7PT6 - chains D and F of the 18 polymer chains in the assembly; structure by electron microscopy, 3.20 A resolution.

Chain D:
Molecule: DNA replication licensing factor MCM4
Source organism: Saccharomyces cerevisiae (strain ATCC 204508 / S288c)
Notes: EC 3.6.4.12
Reference sequence: P30665 (MCM4_YEAST); residue numbers follow UniProt; this construct covers 1-933
Chain sequence (933 residues; each row starts with the number of its first residue):
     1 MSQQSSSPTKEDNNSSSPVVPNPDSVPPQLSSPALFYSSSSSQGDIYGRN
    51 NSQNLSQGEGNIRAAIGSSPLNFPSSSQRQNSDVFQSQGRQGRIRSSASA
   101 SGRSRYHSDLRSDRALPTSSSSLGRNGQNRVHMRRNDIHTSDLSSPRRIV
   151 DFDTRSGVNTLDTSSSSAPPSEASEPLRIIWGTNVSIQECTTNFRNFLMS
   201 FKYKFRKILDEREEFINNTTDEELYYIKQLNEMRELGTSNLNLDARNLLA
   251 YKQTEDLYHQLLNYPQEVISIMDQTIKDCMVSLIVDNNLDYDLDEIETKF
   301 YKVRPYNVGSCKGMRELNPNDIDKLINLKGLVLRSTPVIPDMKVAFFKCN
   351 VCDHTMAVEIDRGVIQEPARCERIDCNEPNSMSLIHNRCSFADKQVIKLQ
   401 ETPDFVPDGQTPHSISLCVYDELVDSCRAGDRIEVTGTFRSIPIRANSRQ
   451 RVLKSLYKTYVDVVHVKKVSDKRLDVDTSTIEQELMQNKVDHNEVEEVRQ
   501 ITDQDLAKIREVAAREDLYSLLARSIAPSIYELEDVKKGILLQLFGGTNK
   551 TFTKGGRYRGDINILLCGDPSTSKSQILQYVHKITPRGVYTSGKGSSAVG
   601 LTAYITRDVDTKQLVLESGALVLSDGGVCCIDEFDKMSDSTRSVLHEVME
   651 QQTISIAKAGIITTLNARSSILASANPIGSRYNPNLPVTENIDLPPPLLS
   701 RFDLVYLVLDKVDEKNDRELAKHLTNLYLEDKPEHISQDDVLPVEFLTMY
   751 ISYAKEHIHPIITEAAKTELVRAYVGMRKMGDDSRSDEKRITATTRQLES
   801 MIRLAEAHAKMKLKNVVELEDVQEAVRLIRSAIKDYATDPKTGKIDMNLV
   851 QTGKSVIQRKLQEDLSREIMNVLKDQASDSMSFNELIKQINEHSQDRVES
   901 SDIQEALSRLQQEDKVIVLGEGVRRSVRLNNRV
Disordered / not traced: 1-176, 780-788, 854-933
Ion coordination: Zn2+: Cys349, Cys352, Cys371, Cys376; Mg2+: Ser575 (together with ATP-gamma-S) (shared with 1 residue of chain G)
Residues lining bound ligands:
  - ATP-gamma-S (AGS; phosphothiophosphoric acid-adenylate ester), molecule 1: Ser529, Ile530, Tyr531, Leu533, Asp569, Pro570, Ser571, Thr572, Ser573, Lys574, Ser575, Gln576, Asn676, Leu720, His723, Leu724
  - ATP-gamma-S (AGS), molecule 2: Glu650, Pro697, Arg701, Thr795, Arg796, Glu799
Swiss-Prot annotation at these positions:
  - motif: Ser700 to Asp703 (Arginine finger)
  - binding site (ATP): Gly568 to Ser575
  - modified residue (Phosphoserine): Ser52, Ser56, Ser69
  - mutagenesis: Lys574 (K574A: Loss of MCM2-7 complex helicase activity)
From the paper describing this entry:
  - post-translational modification sites: Ser144 (from molecular simulation)

Chain F:
Molecule: DNA replication licensing factor MCM6
Source organism: Saccharomyces cerevisiae (strain ATCC 204508 / S288c)
Notes: EC 3.6.4.12
Reference sequence: P53091 (MCM6_YEAST); residue numbers follow UniProt; this construct covers 1-1017
Chain sequence (1017 residues; row label = number of the first residue in the row):
     1 MSSPFPADTPSSNRPSNSSPPPSSIGAGFGSSSGLDSQIGSRLHFPSSSQ
    51 PHVSNSQTGPFVNDSTQFSSQRLQTDGSATNDMEGNEPARSFKSRALNHV
   101 KKVDDVTGEKVREAFEQFLEDFSVQSTDTGEVEKVYRAQIEFMKIYDLNT
   151 IYIDYQHLSMRENGALAMAISEQYYRFLPFLQKGLRRVVRKYAPELLNTS
   201 DSLKRSEGDEGQADEDEQQDDDMNGSSLPRDSGSSAAPGNGTSAMATRSI
   251 TTSTSPEQTERVFQISFFNLPTVHRIRDIRSEKIGSLLSISGTVTRTSEV
   301 RPELYKASFTCDMCRAIVDNVEQSFKYTEPTFCPNPSCENRAFWTLNVTR
   351 SRFLDWQKVRIQENANEIPTGSMPRTLDVILRGDSVERAKPGDRCKFTGV
   401 EIVVPDVTQLGLPGVKPSSTLDTRGISKTTEGLNSGVTGLRSLGVRDLTY
   451 KISFLACHVISIGSNIGASSPDANSNNRETELQMAANLQANNVYQDNERD
   501 QEVFLNSLSSDEINELKEMVKDEHIYDKLVRSIAPAVFGHEAVKKGILLQ
   551 MLGGVHKSTVEGIKLRGDINICVVGDPSTSKSQFLKYVVGFAPRSVYTSG
   601 KASSAAGLTAAVVRDEEGGDYTIEAGALMLADNGICCIDEFDKMDISDQV
   651 AIHEAMEQQTISIAKAGIHATLNARTSILAAANPVGGRYNRKLSLRGNLN
   701 MTAPIMSRFDLFFVILDDCNEKIDTELASHIVDLHMKRDEAIEPPFSAEQ
   751 LRRYIKYARTFKPILTKEARSYLVEKYKELRKDDAQGFSRSSYRITVRQL
   801 ESMIRLSEAIARANCVDEITPSFIAEAYDLLRQSIIRVDVDDVEMDEEFD
   851 NIESQSHAASGNNDDNDDGTGSGVITSEPPADIEEGQSEATARPGTSEKK
   901 KTTVTYDKYVSMMNMIVRKIAEVDREGAEELTAVDIVDWYLLQKENDLGS
   951 LAEYWEERRLAFKVIKRLVKDRILMEIHGTRHNLRDLENEENENNKTVYV
  1001 IHPNCEVLDQLEPQDSS
Disordered / not traced: 1-99, 201-258, 431-440, 463-496, 839-1017
Ion coordination: Zn2+: Cys311, Cys314, Cys333, Cys338; Mg2+: Ser582 (together with ATP-gamma-S)
Residues lining bound ligands:
  - ATP-gamma-S (AGS; phosphothiophosphoric acid-adenylate ester), molecule 1: Arg296, Thr297, Ser298, Glu299, Arg301, Trp356, Lys358, Asp620, Tyr621, Thr622, Ile623, Gly667, Ile668, Ala670
  - ATP-gamma-S (AGS), molecule 2: Ala536, Val537, Phe538, His540, Asp576, Pro577, Ser578, Thr579, Ser580, Lys581, Ser582, Gln583, Asn683, Leu727, Ile731
  - ATP-gamma-S (AGS), molecule 3: Ser707, Val797, Arg798, Glu801
Swiss-Prot annotation at these positions:
  - motif: Ser707 to Asp710 (Arginine finger)
  - binding site (ATP): Gly575 to Ser582
  - modified residue: Ser78 (Phosphoserine), Ser249 (Phosphoserine), Ser372 (Phosphoserine), Thr766 (Phosphothreonine)
  - mutagenesis: Lys581 (K581A: Loss of MCM2-7 complex helicase activity)

Interface between chain D and chain F:
Residue-residue contacts (198):
  Ser335(D) - Arg375(F)  hydrogen bond (backbone-side chain)
  Thr336(D) - Arg375(F)
  Pro337(D) - Arg375(F)
  Val338(D) - Ile279(F)
  Val338(D) - Arg280(F)
  Val338(D) - Ser281(F)
  Val338(D) - Ile452(F)
  Ile339(D) - Ser281(F)
  Ile339(D) - Gln409(F)
  Ile339(D) - Leu412(F)  hydrophobic
  Pro340(D) - Ser281(F)
  Pro340(D) - Tyr450(F)
  Asp341(D) - Val415(F)
  Asp341(D) - Pro417(F)
  Met342(D) - Leu448(F)  hydrophobic
  Met342(D) - Tyr450(F)  hydrophobic
  Asn350(D) - Thr331(F)
  Val351(D) - Lys102(F)  hydrogen bond (backbone-side chain)
  Cys352(D) - Lys102(F)
  Cys352(D) - Val103(F)  hydrogen bond (backbone-backbone)
  Asp353(D) - Lys102(F)  salt bridge
  Asp353(D) - Val103(F)
  His354(D) - Val103(F)
  Gly363(D) - Val415(F)
  Gly363(D) - Lys416(F)
  Gly363(D) - Pro417(F)
  Gly363(D) - Ser418(F)  hydrogen bond (backbone-backbone)
  Val364(D) - Ser418(F)
  Val364(D) - Thr420(F)
  Ile365(D) - Ser418(F)  hydrogen bond (backbone-backbone)
  Ile365(D) - Ser419(F)
  Ile365(D) - Thr420(F)  hydrogen bond (backbone-backbone)
  Ile365(D) - Leu448(F)  hydrophobic
  Gln366(D) - Thr420(F)  hydrogen bond
  Gln366(D) - Arg424(F)
  Glu367(D) - Ser419(F)
  Glu367(D) - Thr420(F)  hydrogen bond (backbone-backbone)
  Glu367(D) - Leu421(F)
  Glu367(D) - Asp422(F)  hydrogen bond (backbone-backbone)
  Glu367(D) - Arg446(F)  salt bridge
  Ala369(D) - Leu421(F)  hydrophobic
  Ala369(D) - Asp422(F)
  Arg373(D) - Lys101(F)  hydrogen bond (side chain-backbone)
  Arg373(D) - Val103(F)
  Pro379(D) - Arg341(F)
  Asn380(D) - Arg341(F)  hydrogen bond (backbone-side chain)
  Ser381(D) - Arg341(F)
  Leu384(D) - Arg446(F)
  Leu384(D) - Leu448(F)  hydrophobic
  Leu384(D) - Tyr450(F)
  Ile385(D) - Tyr175(F)  hydrophobic
  His386(D) - Val403(F)
  His386(D) - Tyr450(F)  hydrogen bond
  Asn387(D) - Tyr175(F)
  Asn387(D) - Ile284(F)
  Asn387(D) - Gly285(F)
  Asn387(D) - Phe325(F)
  Asn387(D) - Ile402(F)
  Asn387(D) - Val403(F)  hydrogen bond (side chain-backbone)
  Arg388(D) - Asp105(F)  salt bridge
  Arg388(D) - Arg176(F)
  Phe391(D) - Ser281(F)
  Phe391(D) - Ile284(F)  hydrophobic
  Phe391(D) - Val403(F)  hydrophobic
  Phe391(D) - Tyr450(F)  hydrophobic
  Ala392(D) - Ser281(F)  hydrogen bond (backbone-side chain)
  Asp393(D) - Arg280(F)
  Asp393(D) - Ser281(F)  hydrogen bond (side chain-backbone)
  Lys394(D) - Pro413(F)  hydrogen bond (side chain-backbone)
  Gln395(D) - Arg375(F)
  Val396(D) - Pro413(F)
  Ser416(D) - Pro413(F)
  Cys418(D) - Pro413(F)  hydrophobic
  Tyr420(D) - Gly414(F)
  Asp425(D) - Arg277(F)  salt bridge
  Asp425(D) - Arg280(F)  salt bridge
  Asp425(D) - Arg375(F)  salt bridge
  Arg428(D) - Pro369(F)
  Arg428(D) - Thr370(F)
  Arg428(D) - Ser372(F)
  Ala429(D) - Thr370(F)
  Ala429(D) - Gly371(F)
  Ala429(D) - Ser372(F)
  Ile442(D) - Gly414(F)
  Ile444(D) - Gly411(F)
  Arg445(D) - Leu410(F)
  Arg445(D) - Asp447(F)  salt bridge
  Ser448(D) - Leu410(F)
  Arg451(D) - Val445(F)
  Arg451(D) - Asp447(F)  salt bridge
  Lys458(D) - Gly411(F)
  Lys458(D) - Pro413(F)
  Tyr460(D) - Pro413(F)  hydrophobic
  Tyr460(D) - Gly414(F)  hydrogen bond (side chain-backbone)
  Ile481(D) - Thr370(F)
  Gln483(D) - Arg275(F)
  Gln483(D) - Asn366(F)
  Glu484(D) - Arg275(F)  salt bridge
  Glu484(D) - Pro369(F)
  Gln487(D) - Asp278(F)
  Gln487(D) - Arg280(F)
  Asp491(D) - Arg280(F)  salt bridge
  Lys550(D) - His735(F)
  Lys550(D) - Arg738(F)
  Phe552(D) - Leu734(F)
  Phe552(D) - Arg738(F)
  Phe552(D) - Asp739(F)
  Thr553(D) - Asp739(F)  hydrogen bond
  Lys554(D) - Asp739(F)  hydrogen bond (backbone-side chain)
  Tyr558(D) - Leu734(F)
  Arg587(D) - Thr370(F)
  Arg587(D) - Gly371(F)
  Ala603(D) - Met373(F)  hydrophobic
  Arg607(D) - Glu617(F)  salt bridge
  Asp610(D) - Leu410(F)
  Asp610(D) - Gly411(F)
  Asp610(D) - Leu412(F)
  Asp610(D) - Pro413(F)
  Thr611(D) - Thr408(F)
  Thr611(D) - Leu412(F)
  Gln613(D) - Thr408(F)
  Gln613(D) - Asp615(F)
  Gln613(D) - Glu616(F)  hydrogen bond
  Leu616(D) - Met373(F)  hydrophobic
  Glu617(D) - Met373(F)
  Ser618(D) - Gly371(F)  hydrogen bond (side chain-backbone)
  Ser618(D) - Met373(F)  hydrogen bond
  Val622(D) - Gly371(F)
  Asp625(D) - Thr370(F)  hydrogen bond
  Asp625(D) - Gly371(F)
  Ser640(D) - Lys601(F)
  Ser643(D) - Lys601(F)
  Ser643(D) - Lys643(F)
  Val644(D) - Lys601(F)
  His646(D) - Glu640(F)
  Glu647(D) - Tyr597(F)
  Glu647(D) - Ser599(F)
  Glu650(D) - Gln583(F)
  Gln651(D) - Lys586(F)
  Gln651(D) - Tyr597(F)  hydrogen bond
  Ser655(D) - Tyr597(F)
  Ser655(D) - Thr598(F)
  Ser655(D) - Ser599(F)
  Ser655(D) - Ala602(F)
  Ile656(D) - Ala602(F)
  Ala657(D) - Thr598(F)
  Ala657(D) - Ala602(F)  hydrogen bond (backbone-backbone)
  Ala657(D) - Ser603(F)
  Ala657(D) - Ser604(F)  hydrogen bond (backbone-backbone)
  Ala657(D) - Gly607(F)
  Lys658(D) - Ala602(F)
  Lys658(D) - Ser604(F)
  Lys658(D) - Gly607(F)
  Ala659(D) - Ser604(F)
  Ala659(D) - Ala606(F)  hydrophobic
  Ala659(D) - Ala611(F)  hydrophobic
  Gly660(D) - Gln362(F)
  Gly660(D) - Glu624(F)
  Ile661(D) - Pro374(F)  hydrophobic
  Ile662(D) - Gln362(F)
  Ile662(D) - Gly607(F)
  Ile662(D) - Ala625(F)
  Thr664(D) - Ala365(F)
  Leu665(D) - Ile368(F)  hydrophobic
  Leu665(D) - Pro374(F)
  Pro696(D) - Gly686(F)
  Pro696(D) - Gly687(F)
  Pro697(D) - Gly687(F)
  Ile761(D) - Arg738(F)
  Ile762(D) - His735(F)
  Ile762(D) - Met736(F)
  Thr763(D) - Met736(F)
  Glu764(D) - Met736(F)
  Lys767(D) - Ser729(F)  hydrogen bond
  Lys767(D) - Val732(F)
  Lys767(D) - Asp733(F)  salt bridge
  Lys767(D) - Met736(F)
  Leu770(D) - Val732(F)  hydrophobic
  Val771(D) - Thr725(F)
  Tyr774(D) - Ala728(F)  hydrophobic
  Val775(D) - Glu721(F)
  Val775(D) - Thr725(F)
  Arg778(D) - Asp717(F)  salt bridge
  Arg778(D) - Asp718(F)
  Arg778(D) - Asp724(F)  salt bridge
  Thr792(D) - Arg688(F)
  Thr794(D) - Ser578(F)
  Thr795(D) - Ser578(F)
  Thr795(D) - Leu727(F)
  Thr795(D) - Ile731(F)
  Arg796(D) - Ser578(F)
  Leu798(D) - Ala728(F)  hydrophobic
  Leu798(D) - Ile731(F)  hydrophobic
  Leu798(D) - Val732(F)  hydrophobic
  Glu799(D) - Ile731(F)
  Glu799(D) - His735(F)  salt bridge
  Ile802(D) - Val732(F)  hydrophobic
  Ile802(D) - His735(F)
Other interface residues (no listed pair), chain D (122 interface residues in all): Ile360, Arg362, Pro368, Arg370, Glu378, Val424, Asn447, Thr480, Ala598, Leu614, Leu623, Gly626, Ile654, Thr663, Asn666, Arg668, Arg701, Lys779
Other interface residues (no listed pair), chain F (107 interface residues in all): Val100, Glu282, Glu367, Gly425, Gly444, Lys451, Pro577, Ser582, Leu608, Arg614, Gly626, Ala627, Leu630, Asp639, Cys719, Ile742

Overview:
122 residues of chain D and 107 residues of chain F are in contact; the contacts include 27 hydrogen bonds and
15 salt bridges. Among the polar pairs are Asp353(D)-Lys102(F), Glu367(D)-Arg446(F) and Arg388(D)-Asp105(F).
One ATP-gamma-S molecule is bound between chain D and chain F. Ligands of chain D: ATP-gamma-S. From the
paper: a modification site at Ser144(D).
Here chain D is DNA replication licensing factor MCM4 and chain F is DNA replication licensing factor MCM6,
both from Saccharomyces cerevisiae (strain ATCC 204508 / S288c). Entry 7PT6 (Structure of MCM2-7 DH complexed
with Cdc7-Dbf4 in the presence of ATPgS, state III) was determined by electron microscopy together with 7PT7
from the same study.
